5FG7 - chains S and T of the 28 polymer chains in the assembly; structure by X-ray diffraction, 2.70 A resolution.

Chain S:
Name: Proteasome subunit alpha type-6
Organism: Saccharomyces cerevisiae S288c
Notes: EC 3.4.25.1
Reference sequence: P40302 (PSA6_YEAST); residues 0-233 here correspond to UniProt positions 1-234 (UniProt number = residue number + 1)
Sequence (234 residues; row label = number of the first residue in the row; numbering starts at 0):
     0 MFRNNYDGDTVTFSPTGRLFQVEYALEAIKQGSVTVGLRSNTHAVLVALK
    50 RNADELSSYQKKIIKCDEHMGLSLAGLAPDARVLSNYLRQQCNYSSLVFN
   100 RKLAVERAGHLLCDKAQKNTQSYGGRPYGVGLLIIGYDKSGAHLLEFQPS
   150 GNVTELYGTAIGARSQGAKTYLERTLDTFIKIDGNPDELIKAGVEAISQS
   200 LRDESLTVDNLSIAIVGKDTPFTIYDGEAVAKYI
Unresolved in the structure: 0-2
Swiss-Prot annotation at these positions:
  - modified residue: Ser13 (Phosphoserine)
  - cross-link: Lys190 (Glycyl lysine isopeptide (Lys-Gly) (interchain with G-Cter in ubiquitin))

Chain T:
Name: Probable proteasome subunit alpha type-7
Organism: Saccharomyces cerevisiae S288c
Notes: EC 3.4.25.1
Reference sequence: P21242 (PSA7_YEAST); residues -3 to 284 here correspond to UniProt positions 1-288 (UniProt number = residue number + 4)
Sequence (288 residues; numbered -3 to 284; the number before each row is that of its first residue; numbers below 1 keep their minus sign (Met-3 is residue -3)):
    -3 MTSIGTGYDLSNSVFSPDGRNFQVEYAVKAVENGTTSIGIKCNDGVVFAV
    47 EKLITSKLLVPQKNVKIQVVDRHIGCVYSGLIPDGRHLVNRGREEAASFK
    97 KLYKTPIPIPAFADRLGQYVQAHTLYNSVRPFGVSTIFGGVDKNGAHLYM
   147 LEPSGSYWGYKGAATGKGRQSAKAELEKLVDHHPEGLSAREAVKQAAKII
   197 YLAHEDNKEKDFELEISWCSLSETNGLHKFVKGDLLQEAIDFAQKEINGD
   247 DDEDEDDSDNVMSSDDENAPVATNANATTDQEGDIHLE
Unresolved in the structure: -3 to 1, 245-284
Swiss-Prot annotation at these positions:
  - modified residue: Thr-2 (N-acetylthreonine)

Chain S / chain T interface:
Pairs across the interface (61; chain S residue first):
  Asn4(S) - Leu6(T)
  Tyr5(S) - Asp5(T)  hydrogen bond
  Tyr5(S) - Leu6(T)  hydrophobic
  Thr9(S) - Arg126(T)
  Val10(S) - Gln19(T)
  Val10(S) - Asn123(T)
  Val10(S) - Ser124(T)
  Val10(S) - Val125(T)
  Val10(S) - Arg126(T)
  Thr11(S) - Leu6(T)
  Thr11(S) - Gln19(T)
  Phe12(S) - Gln19(T)
  Phe12(S) - Tyr22(T)  hydrophobic
  Phe12(S) - Ala23(T)  hydrophobic
  Phe12(S) - Arg126(T)
  Phe12(S) - Pro127(T)
  Ser13(S) - Tyr22(T)
  Pro14(S) - Tyr22(T)  hydrophobic
  Pro14(S) - Lys25(T)
  Thr15(S) - Lys25(T)
  Gly16(S) - Tyr22(T)
  Gly16(S) - Lys25(T)
  Gly16(S) - Ala26(T)
  Leu18(S) - Leu77(T)  hydrophobic
  Leu18(S) - Arg126(T)
  His109(S) - Arg82(T)
  Cys112(S) - Arg82(T)
  Asp113(S) - Arg82(T)  salt bridge
  Asp113(S) - Asn86(T)
  Gln116(S) - Pro79(T)
  Gln116(S) - Asp80(T)
  Gln116(S) - His83(T)  hydrogen bond
  Gln116(S) - Arg126(T)
  Thr119(S) - Arg126(T)  hydrogen bond (backbone-side chain)
  Gln120(S) - His119(T)
  Gln120(S) - Val125(T)
  Gln120(S) - Arg126(T)  hydrogen bond (backbone-backbone)
  Gln120(S) - Phe128(T)
  Ser121(S) - Ser124(T)
  Tyr122(S) - Ser124(T)  hydrogen bond (backbone-backbone)
  Ser149(S) - Pro79(T)
  Gly150(S) - Pro79(T)
  Asn151(S) - Pro79(T)
  Thr153(S) - Leu55(T)
  Thr153(S) - Asn60(T)
  Glu154(S) - Val56(T)
  Glu154(S) - Lys59(T)
  Glu154(S) - Asn60(T)  hydrogen bond (backbone-side chain)
  Leu155(S) - Leu54(T)
  Leu155(S) - Leu55(T)
  Leu155(S) - Val56(T)
  Tyr156(S) - Leu54(T)  hydrogen bond (backbone-backbone)
  Tyr156(S) - Leu55(T)
  Tyr156(S) - Val56(T)
  Tyr156(S) - Pro57(T)
  Gly157(S) - Leu54(T)
  Lys168(S) - Leu54(T)
  Leu171(S) - Leu54(T)
  Glu172(S) - Ser52(T)  hydrogen bond
  Glu172(S) - Lys53(T)
  Leu175(S) - Lys53(T)
Also at the interface, not in a pair above, chain S (34 interface residues in all): Arg38, Val152, Phe178
Also at the interface, not in a pair above, chain T (30 interface residues in all): Ile78, Gly129

Overview:
34 residues of chain S face 30 of chain T across their interface, with 8 hydrogen bonds and 1 salt bridge.
Polar contacts include Asp113(S)-Arg82(T), Tyr5(S)-Asp5(T) and Gln116(S)-His83(T).
Chain S is Proteasome subunit alpha type-6 and chain T is Probable proteasome subunit alpha type-7, both from
Saccharomyces cerevisiae S288c; the structure, Yeast 20S proteasome beta2-T1A mutant, was determined by X-ray
diffraction together with 5CZ4, 5CZ5, 5CZ6, 5CZ7, 5CZ8, 5CZ9 and 16 further entries from the same study.
